PDB entry 2EQ8 | X-ray diffraction, 1.94 A resolution | chains A and C of the 3 polymer chains in the assembly

# Chain A
Name: Pyruvate dehydrogenase complex, dihydrolipoamide dehydrogenase E3 component
From: Thermus thermophilus
Notes: EC 1.8.1.4
UniProt: Q5SLR0 (Q5SLR0_THET8); the construct lacks a stretch of the UniProt sequence and is renumbered around it, so the offset changes along the chain: 4-78 = UniProt 1-75; 80-129 = UniProt 76-125; 134-174 = UniProt 126-166; 175-256 = UniProt 168-249; 2 more segments
Sequence (464 residues; row label = number of the first residue in the row; note: 6 numbers in that range are skipped by the numbering (no residue carries them; nothing is unmodelled there); a row labelled like 256A-256B holds insertion residues (256A, then the next letters in order)):
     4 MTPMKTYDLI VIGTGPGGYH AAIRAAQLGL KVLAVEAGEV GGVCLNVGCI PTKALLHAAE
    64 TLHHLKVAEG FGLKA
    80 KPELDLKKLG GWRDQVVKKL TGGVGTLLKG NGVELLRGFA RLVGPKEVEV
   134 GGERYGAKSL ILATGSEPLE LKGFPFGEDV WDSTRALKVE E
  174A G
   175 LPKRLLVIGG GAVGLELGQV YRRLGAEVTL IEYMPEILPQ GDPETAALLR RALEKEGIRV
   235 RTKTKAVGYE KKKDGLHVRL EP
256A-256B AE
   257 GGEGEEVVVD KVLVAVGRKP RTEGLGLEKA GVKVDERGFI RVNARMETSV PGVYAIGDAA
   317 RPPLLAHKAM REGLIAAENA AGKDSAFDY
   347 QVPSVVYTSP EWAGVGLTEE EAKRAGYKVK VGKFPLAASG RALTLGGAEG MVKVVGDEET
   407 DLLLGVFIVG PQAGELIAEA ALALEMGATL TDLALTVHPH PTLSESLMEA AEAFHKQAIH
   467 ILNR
Disordered / not traced: 4-6, 470
Cystine bridges: Cys47-Cys52
Residues lining bound ligands: FAD (flavin-adenine dinucleotide): Ile15, Gly16, Thr17, Gly18, Pro19, Gly20, Gly21, Val38, Glu39, Ala40, Gly41, Glu42, Gly44, Gly45, Val46, Cys47, Val50, Gly51, Cys52, Thr55, Lys56, Gly117, Phe118, Ala119, Ala146, Thr147, Gly148, Ser149, Ser166, Val187, Glu190, Leu191, Arg274, Arg277, Leu281, Ile312, Gly313, Asp314, Leu320, Leu321, Ala322, His323, Ala325, Tyr353

# Chain C
Name: Pyruvate dehydrogenase complex, dihydrolipoamide acetyltransferase E2 component
Notes: EC 2.3.1.12; fragment: Peripheral subunit binding domain
UniProt: Q5SLV9 (Q5SLV9_THET8); residues 130-169 here correspond to UniProt positions 125-164 (UniProt number = residue number - 5)
Sequence (40 residues; each row starts with the number of its first residue):
   130 PAAPSIRRLA RELGVDLTRL RGTGLAGRIT EEDVRRAAGL
Disordered / not traced: 169

# Interface between chain A and chain C
Residue-residue contacts - 16 pairs, chain A then chain C:
  Ile331(A) - Arg137(C)
  Glu334(A) - Arg137(C)  salt bridge
  Asp340(A) - Arg140(C)  salt bridge
  Ser341(A) - Arg137(C)
  Ser341(A) - Arg140(C)
  Ala342(A) - Arg140(C)
  Asp344(A) - Arg136(C)  salt bridge
  Tyr345(A) - Arg136(C)
  Tyr345(A) - Arg137(C)  hydrogen bond
  Glu431(A) - Ala131(C)
  Glu431(A) - Ala132(C)
  Glu431(A) - Pro133(C)
  Glu431(A) - Arg136(C)  salt bridge
  Met432(A) - Ala132(C)  hydrophobic
  Met432(A) - Arg157(C)  hydrogen bond (backbone-side chain)
  Gly433(A) - Arg157(C)  hydrogen bond (backbone-side chain)
Interface residues without a listed pair, chain A (13 interface residues in all): Arg301, Leu408, Leu430
Interface residues without a listed pair, chain C (8 interface residues in all): Pro130

# Summary
The interface between chain A and chain C involves 13 residues on one side and 8 on the other, with 3 hydrogen
bonds and 4 salt bridges. Polar contacts include Glu334(A)-Arg137(C), Asp340(A)-Arg140(C) and
Asp344(A)-Arg136(C). Ligands of chain A: flavin-adenine dinucleotide.
Here chain A is Pyruvate dehydrogenase complex, dihydrolipoamide dehydrogenase E3 component (Thermus
thermophilus) and chain C is Pyruvate dehydrogenase complex, dihydrolipoamide acetyltransferase E2 component.
Entry 2EQ8 (Crystal structure of lipoamide dehydrogenase from thermus thermophilus HB8 with psbdp) was
determined by X-ray diffraction.
